7SLP - chains A and R of the 3 polymer chains in the assembly; structure by electron microscopy, 4.10 A resolution (low resolution: residue-level contacts below are approximate; hydrogen-bond / salt-bridge calls are withheld).

[Chain A]
Name: 7SK snRNA methylphosphate capping enzyme
Organism: Homo sapiens
Notes: EC 2.1.1.-
Reference sequence: Q7L2J0 (MEPCE_HUMAN); residue numbers follow UniProt; this construct covers 400-689
Sequence (309 residues; each row starts with the number of its first residue):
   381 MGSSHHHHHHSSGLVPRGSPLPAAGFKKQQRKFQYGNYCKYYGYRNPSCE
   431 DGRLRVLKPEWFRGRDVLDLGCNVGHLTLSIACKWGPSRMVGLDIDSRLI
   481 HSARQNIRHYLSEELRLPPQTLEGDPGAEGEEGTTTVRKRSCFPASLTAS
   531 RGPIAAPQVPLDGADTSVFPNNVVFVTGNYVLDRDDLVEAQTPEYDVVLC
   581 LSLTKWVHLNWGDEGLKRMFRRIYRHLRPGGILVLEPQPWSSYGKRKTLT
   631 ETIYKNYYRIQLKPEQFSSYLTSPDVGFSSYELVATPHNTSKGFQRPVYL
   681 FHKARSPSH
Unresolved in the structure: 381-413, 495-518, 666-675, 687-689
Differences from the reference sequence: expression tag (381-399)
Ligand contacts: S-adenosylhomocysteine (SAH): Tyr415, Asn417, Tyr418, Arg433, Leu450, Gly451, Cys452, Asn453, Val454, Leu473, Asp474, Ile475, Asp476, Gly558, Asn559, Tyr560, Ser582, Leu583, Trp586, Val587, Trp591
Curated features (UniProtKB/Swiss-Prot):
  - binding site (S-adenosyl-L-methionine): Tyr422, Arg433, Gly451 to Asn453, Asp474, Ile475, Asn559, Tyr560, Leu581
  - cross-link: Lys643 (Glycyl lysine isopeptide (Lys-Gly) (interchain with G-Cter in SUMO2))

[Chain R]
Molecule: Linear 7SK RNA
Sequence (81 nucleotides; numbered 252 to 332; the number before each row is that of its first residue):
   252 XGAUGUGAGGGCGACUUCGGUCCUCCCUCACCGCUCCAUGUGCGAAAUGA
   302 GGCGCUGCAUGUGGCAGUCUGCCUUUCUUUU
Unresolved in the structure: 252-295
Modified / non-standard residues: G5J (5'-O-[(S)-hydroxy{[(R)-hydroxy{[(S)-hydroxy(methoxy)phosphoryl]oxy}phosphoryl]oxy}phosphoryl]guanosine) at position 252

[How chain A and chain R interact]
Residue-residue contacts - 11 pairs, chain A then chain R:
  Tyr418(A) - A298(R)
  Cys419(A) - U299(R)
  Cys419(A) - G300(R)
  Arg478(A) - U299(R)
  Arg478(A) - G300(R)
  Arg478(A) - A301(R)
  His481(A) - A301(R)
  Ser530(A) - U325(R)
  Arg531(A) - U321(R)
  Arg531(A) - U325(R)
  Arg626(A) - A297(R)
Also at the interface, not in a pair above, chain A (13 interface residues in all): Gly416, Asn417, Gln485, Arg488, Leu527, Gly532
Also at the interface, not in a pair above, chain R (10 interface residues in all): G302, C324, U326

[Overview]
13 residues of chain A face 10 of chain R across their interface. Ligands of chain A: S-adenosylhomocysteine.
Curated annotation (UniProt) lists 10 S-adenosyl-L-methionine-binding residues on chain A.
Chain A is 7SK snRNA methylphosphate capping enzyme (Homo sapiens) and chain R is Linear 7SK RNA; the
structure, Cryo-EM structure of 7SK core RNP with linear RNA, was determined by electron microscopy, deposited
together with 7SLQ.
